PDB entry 2A77 | X-ray diffraction, 1.80 A resolution | chains L and H

Chain L:
Protein: Immunoglobulin Light Chain
From: Mus musculus
Sequence (216 residues; row label = number of the first residue in the row):
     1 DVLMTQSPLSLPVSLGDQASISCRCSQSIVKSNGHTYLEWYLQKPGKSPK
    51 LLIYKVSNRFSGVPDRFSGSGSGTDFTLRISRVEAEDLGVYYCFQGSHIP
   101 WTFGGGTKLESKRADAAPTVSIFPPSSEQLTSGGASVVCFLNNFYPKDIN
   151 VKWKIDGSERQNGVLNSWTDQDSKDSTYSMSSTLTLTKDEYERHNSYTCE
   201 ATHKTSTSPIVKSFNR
Unresolved in the structure: 205-206
Disulfide bonds: Cys23-Cys93, Cys139-Cys199

Chain H:
Protein: Immunoglobulin Heavy Chain
From: Mus musculus
Sequence (222 residues; numbered 1 to 223; 1 number in that range is skipped by the numbering (no residue carries it; nothing is unmodelled there); the number before each row is that of its first residue):
     1 DVKLVESGGGLVKPGGSLRLSCAASGFTFRNYGMSWVRQTPEKRLEWVAA
    51 ISGNSLYTSYPDSVKGRFTISRDNAKNNLYLQMSSLRSEDTALYFCARHD
   101 DY
   104 GKSPYFFDVWGAGTTVTASSAKTTPPSVYPLAPGSAAQTNSMVTLGCLVK
   154 GYFPEPVTVTWNSGSLSSGVHTFPAVLQSDLYTLSSSVTVPSSTWPSETV
   204 TCNVAHPASSTKVDKKIVPR
Unresolved in the structure: 104-106
Disulfide bonds: Cys22-Cys96, Cys150-Cys205

How chain L and chain H interact:
Pairs across the interface (73; chain L residue first):
  Tyr41(L) with Phe109(H), hydrogen bond (side chain-backbone); Phe110(H); Trp113(H)
  Gln43(L) with Gln39(H), hydrogen bond
  Ser48(L) with Phe95(H); Gly114(H), hydrogen bond (side chain-backbone); Ala115(H)
  Pro49(L) with Trp113(H)
  Leu51(L) with Phe109(H); Phe110(H)
  Tyr54(L) with Tyr108(H)
  Phe60(L) with Tyr108(H), hydrophobic; Asp111(H)
  Tyr92(L) with Gln39(H), hydrogen bond; Lys43(H), hydrogen bond (side chain-backbone); Leu45(H), hydrophobic
  Phe94(L) with Phe109(H), hydrophobic; Phe110(H), hydrophobic
  Gly96(L) with Phe109(H)
  Ile99(L) with Trp47(H), hydrophobic; Tyr57(H); Ser59(H)
  Pro100(L) with Trp47(H), hydrophobic
  Trp101(L) with Ser35(H); Trp47(H); His99(H); Phe109(H), hydrophobic
  Phe103(L) with Val37(H), hydrophobic; Leu45(H)
  Ser121(L) with Thr147(H)
  Phe123(L) with Leu134(H); Ala135(H); Pro136(H); Thr147(H)
  Pro124(L) with Ala135(H); Pro136(H); Arg223(H)
  Pro125(L) with Arg223(H), hydrogen bond (backbone-side chain)
  Ser126(L) with Tyr132(H); Pro133(H)
  Glu128(L) with Tyr132(H); Pro133(H); Lys218(H), salt bridge
  Gln129(L) with Tyr132(H); Lys153(H)
  Ser132(L) with Tyr132(H)
  Ser136(L) with Leu151(H); Lys153(H)
  Phe140(L) with Leu134(H), hydrophobic; Phe176(H), hydrophobic; Ser188(H); Ser189(H); Ser190(H)
  Asn142(L) with His174(H); Phe176(H); Ser190(H), hydrogen bond
  Asn143(L) with His174(H), hydrogen bond
  Leu165(L) with Val179(H), hydrophobic; Leu180(H); Gln181(H)
  Asn166(L) with Val179(H)
  Ser167(L) with Phe176(H); Pro177(H), hydrogen bond (side chain-backbone); Val179(H)
  Trp168(L) with Pro177(H)
  Thr169(L) with Phe176(H)
  Ser179(L) with His174(H), hydrogen bond; Phe176(H)
  Met180(L) with Phe176(H)
  Ser181(L) with Phe176(H); Ser188(H), hydrogen bond
  Thr185(L) with Gln181(H)
  Ser213(L) with Ala139(H)
Other interface residues (no listed pair), chain L (41 interface residues in all): Tyr37, Glu39, Val138, Asp172, Lys174
Other interface residues (no listed pair), chain H (45 interface residues in all): Glu46, Ala50, Pro61, Pro107, Leu148, Gly149, Ser171, Thr175

Overview:
41 residues of chain L and 45 residues of chain H are in contact; the contacts include 11 hydrogen bonds and 1
salt bridge. Among the polar pairs are Glu128(L)-Lys218(H), Tyr41(L)-Phe109(H) and Gln43(L)-Gln39(H).
Here chain L is Immunoglobulin Light Chain and chain H is Immunoglobulin Heavy Chain, both from Mus musculus.
Entry 2A77 (Anti-Cocaine Antibody 7.5.21, Crystal Form II) was determined by X-ray diffraction.
